1OVS - chains A and B of the 4 polymer chains in the assembly; structure by X-ray diffraction, 1.75 A resolution.

# Chain A (and B)
Name: hypothetical protein LecB
Source organism: Pseudomonas aeruginosa
Notes: chain B of this document is another copy of the same molecule, construct and numbering; everything in this record applies to it too
Amino-acid sequence (114 residues; numbered 1 to 114; the number before each row is that of its first residue):
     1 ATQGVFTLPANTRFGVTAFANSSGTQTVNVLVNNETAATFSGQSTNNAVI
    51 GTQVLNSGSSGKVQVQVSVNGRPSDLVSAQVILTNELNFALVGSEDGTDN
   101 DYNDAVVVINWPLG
Metal / ion sites: Ca2+ site 1: Asn21, Asp101, Asn103, Asp104 (together with alpha-D-mannopyranose) (shared with Gly114(B) of chain B); Ca2+ site 2: Glu95, Asp99, Asp101, Asp104 (together with alpha-D-mannopyranose); Ca2+ site 3: Gly114 (together with alpha-D-mannopyranose) (shared with Asn21(B), Asp101(B), Asn103(B), Asp104(B) of chain B)

# How chain A and chain B interact
Contacting residue pairs - 50 pairs, chain A then chain B:
  Gly15(A) - Asn47(B)
  Thr17(A) - Phe19(B)
  Phe19(A) - Thr17(B)
  Asn21(A) - Leu113(B)
  Asn21(A) - Gly114(B)  hydrogen bond (side chain-backbone)
  Thr45(A) - Gly114(B)
  Asn46(A) - Arg13(B)  hydrogen bond
  Asn46(A) - Val54(B)
  Asn47(A) - Gly15(B)
  Asn47(A) - Asn110(B)  hydrogen bond
  Asn47(A) - Leu113(B)
  Thr52(A) - Val49(B)
  Val54(A) - Asn46(B)
  Val77(A) - Leu83(B)  hydrophobic
  Ser78(A) - Leu83(B)
  Ala79(A) - Leu83(B)  hydrophobic
  Val81(A) - Val81(B)  hydrophobic
  Leu83(A) - Val77(B)  hydrophobic
  Leu83(A) - Ser78(B)
  Leu83(A) - Ala79(B)  hydrophobic
  Thr84(A) - Tyr102(B)
  Glu86(A) - Asn100(B)
  Glu86(A) - Asp101(B)
  Leu87(A) - Gly93(B)
  Leu87(A) - Asp101(B)
  Leu87(A) - Tyr102(B)
  Phe89(A) - Leu91(B)  hydrophobic
  Phe89(A) - Val106(B)  hydrophobic
  Leu91(A) - Val81(B)  hydrophobic
  Leu91(A) - Phe89(B)  hydrophobic
  Leu91(A) - Leu91(B)  hydrophobic
  Gly93(A) - Leu87(B)
  Asn100(A) - Glu86(B)
  Asp101(A) - Glu86(B)
  Asp101(A) - Gly114(B)
  Tyr102(A) - Thr84(B)
  Tyr102(A) - Leu87(B)
  Asn103(A) - Pro112(B)  hydrogen bond (side chain-backbone)
  Asn103(A) - Leu113(B)
  Asn103(A) - Gly114(B)  hydrogen bond (side chain-backbone)
  Val106(A) - Phe89(B)  hydrophobic
  Asn110(A) - Asn47(B)  hydrogen bond
  Pro112(A) - Asn103(B)  hydrogen bond (backbone-side chain)
  Leu113(A) - Asn21(B)
  Leu113(A) - Asn47(B)
  Leu113(A) - Asn103(B)  hydrogen bond (backbone-side chain)
  Gly114(A) - Asn21(B)  hydrogen bond (backbone-side chain)
  Gly114(A) - Thr45(B)  hydrogen bond (backbone-backbone)
  Gly114(A) - Asp101(B)
  Gly114(A) - Asn103(B)  hydrogen bond (backbone-side chain)
Interface residues without a listed pair, chain A (32 interface residues in all): Ser22, Val92, Val108
Interface residues without a listed pair, chain B (33 interface residues in all): Ser22, Val92, Val108

# In short
Chain A and chain B form an interface of 32 and 33 residues respectively; the contacts include 11 hydrogen
bonds. Polar contacts include Asn21(A)-Gly114(B), Asn46(A)-Arg13(B) and Asn47(A)-Asn110(B). Asn21(A),
Asp101(A), Asn103(A) and Asp104(A) coordinate Ca2+ site 1. Glu95(A), Asp99(A), Asp101(A) and Asp104(A)
coordinate Ca2+ site 2.
Chain A and chain B are both hypothetical protein LecB (Pseudomonas aeruginosa); the structure, LecB (PA-LII)
in complex with core trimannoside, was determined by X-ray diffraction (same publication as 1OUR, 1OUS, 1OUX,
1OVP and 1OXC).
